Entry 5L1H (X-ray diffraction, 3.80 A resolution); this record covers chains C and D of the 4 polymer chains in the assembly.

[Chain C (and D)]
Name: Glutamate receptor 2
Source organism: Rattus norvegicus
Notes: fragment: with deletions of 397-398, 402-405, 566-587; chain D of this document is another copy of the same molecule, construct and numbering; everything in this record applies to it too
UniProtKB: P19491 (GRIA2_RAT); aligned in 2 segments with insertions or deletions, so no single offset holds: 10-544 ~ UniProt 25-565; 567-826 ~ UniProt 588-847
Sequence (803 residues; numbered 10 to 831; 19 numbers in that range are skipped by the numbering (no residue carries them; nothing is unmodelled there); the number before each row is that of its first residue):
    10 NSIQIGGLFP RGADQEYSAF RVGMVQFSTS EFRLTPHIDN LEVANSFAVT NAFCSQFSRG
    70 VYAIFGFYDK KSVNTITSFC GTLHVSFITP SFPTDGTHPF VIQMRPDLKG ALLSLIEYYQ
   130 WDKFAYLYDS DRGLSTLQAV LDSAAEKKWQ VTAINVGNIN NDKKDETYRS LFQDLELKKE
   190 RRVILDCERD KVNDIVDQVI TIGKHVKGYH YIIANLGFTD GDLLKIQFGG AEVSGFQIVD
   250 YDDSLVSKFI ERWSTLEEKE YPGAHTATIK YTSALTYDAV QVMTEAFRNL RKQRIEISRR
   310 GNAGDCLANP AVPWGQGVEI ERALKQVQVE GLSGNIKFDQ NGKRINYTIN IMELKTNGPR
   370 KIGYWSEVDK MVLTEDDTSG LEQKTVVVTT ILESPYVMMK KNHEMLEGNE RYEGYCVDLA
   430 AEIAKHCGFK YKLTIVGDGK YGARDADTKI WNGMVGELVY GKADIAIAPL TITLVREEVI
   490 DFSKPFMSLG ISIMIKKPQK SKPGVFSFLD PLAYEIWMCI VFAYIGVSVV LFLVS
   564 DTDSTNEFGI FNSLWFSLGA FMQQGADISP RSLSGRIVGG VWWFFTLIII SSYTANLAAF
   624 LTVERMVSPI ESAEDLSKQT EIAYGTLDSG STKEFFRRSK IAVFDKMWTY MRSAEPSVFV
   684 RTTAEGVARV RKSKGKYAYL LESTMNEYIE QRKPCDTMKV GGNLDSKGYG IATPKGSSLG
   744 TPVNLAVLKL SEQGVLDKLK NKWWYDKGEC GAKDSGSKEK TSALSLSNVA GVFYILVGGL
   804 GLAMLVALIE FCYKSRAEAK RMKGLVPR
Disordered / not traced: 564-572, 589-594, 817-831 (chain D: 564-572, 589-591, 817-831)
Cystine bridges: C63-C315, C718-C773
Glycans and other covalent adducts: N-acetylglucosamine (NAG) linked to N355
Sequence notes: engineered mutation E241 (Asn256 in P19491), D385 (Asn406 in P19491), Q392 (Asn413 in P19491), A589 (Cys610 in P19491); linker (564-566); cloning artifact (827-831)
Small-molecule neighbours: GYK ((8R)-5-(4-aminophenyl)-N,8-dimethyl-8,9-dihydro-2H,7H-[1,3]dioxolo[4,5-h][2,3]benzodiazepine-7-carboxamide): P512, S516, F517, D519, P520, Y616, L620, F623, S788, S790, N791
UniProt features mapped onto this chain:
  - glycosylation: N355 (N-linked (GlcNAc...) asparagine)
  - binding site (L-glutamate): S654, T655, E705
  - site: I633 (Crucial to convey clamshell closure to channel opening), R660 (Interaction with the cone snail toxin Con-ikot-ikot), K752 (Interaction with the cone snail toxin Con-ikot-ikot)
  - modified residue (Phosphoserine): S662, S696
  - lipidation: C815 (S-palmitoyl cysteine)
What the authors report for this chain:
  - binding site for GYK: S516, F517, D519, P520, S615, Y616, L620, F623, S788, N791
  - mutagenesis - D519A: increased binding to GYK
  - mutagenesis - S615A, F623A (IC50 = 153 +/- 8 uM), S788A: decreased binding to GYK

[How chain C and chain D interact]
Contacting residue pairs (114):
  N54(C) with S87(D), hydrogen bond
  S55(C) with N83(D); S87(D), hydrogen bond (backbone-side chain)
  F56(C) with S87(D), hydrogen bond (backbone-side chain); F88(D), hydrophobic; T91(D); C315(D)
  T59(C) with T59(D); F88(D)
  N60(C) with L316(D)
  C63(C) with L316(D), hydrophobic
  K80(C) with N83(D)
  N83(C) with S55(D), hydrogen bond (backbone-side chain); K80(D)
  S87(C) with N54(D), hydrogen bond; S55(D), hydrogen bond; F56(D), hydrogen bond (side chain-backbone)
  F88(C) with F56(D), hydrophobic; T59(D)
  T91(C) with F56(D)
  Y137(C) with Q147(D); D151(D)
  L143(C) with L143(D), hydrophobic; Q147(D)
  Q147(C) with Y137(D)
  L150(C) with L150(D), hydrophobic; A162(D)
  D151(C) with Y137(D); N164(D), hydrogen bond (side chain-backbone)
  A154(C) with T161(D); I163(D), hydrophobic
  T161(C) with A154(D)
  A162(C) with L150(D); D151(D)
  I163(C) with D151(D)
  N164(C) with Q147(D); D151(D), hydrogen bond (backbone-side chain)
  C315(C) with F56(D); L316(D), hydrophobic
  L316(C) with T59(D); N60(D); C63(D), hydrophobic; C315(D), hydrophobic
  N318(C) with N60(D)
  P520(C) with L787(D)
  L521(C) with L787(D), hydrophobic
  A522(C) with L787(D)
  E524(C) with L789(D)
  I525(C) with L787(D), hydrophobic; L789(D), hydrophobic; V792(D), hydrophobic
  C528(C) with F796(D)
  I529(C) with F796(D)
  A532(C) with L799(D), hydrophobic
  V539(C) with L803(D), hydrophobic
  L542(C) with M807(D), hydrophobic
  Q586(C) with Q586(D)
  Q587(C) with M585(D), hydrogen bond (side chain-backbone); Q586(D); Q587(D)
  G588(C) with M585(D)
  S595(C) with E813(D)
  L596(C) with F574(D); W578(D), hydrophobic; V809(D), hydrophobic; E813(D), hydrogen bond (backbone-side chain)
  S597(C) with A806(D), hydrogen bond (side chain-backbone); V809(D); A810(D), hydrogen bond (side chain-backbone); E813(D), hydrogen bond (backbone-side chain)
  R599(C) with W578(D); L581(D); G582(D)
  I600(C) with L581(D), hydrophobic; L805(D); A806(D), hydrophobic; V809(D), hydrophobic
  V601(C) with L803(D), hydrophobic; A806(D), hydrophobic
  G602(C) with M585(D)
  G603(C) with M585(D)
  V604(C) with I798(D); L799(D); G802(D)
  W605(C) with L799(D), hydrophobic
  W606(C) with T609(D)
  F607(C) with F584(D), hydrophobic
  F608(C) with V795(D); F796(D), hydrophobic; L799(D), hydrophobic
  L610(C) with I613(D), hydrophobic
  I611(C) with F517(D), hydrophobic; Y616(D); V795(D), hydrophobic
  S614(C) with Y616(D); T617(D), hydrogen bond
  S615(C) with L787(D)
  T617(C) with T617(D)
  A618(C) with T617(D); L620(D), hydrophobic; A621(D)
  N619(C) with L624(D); A786(D); L787(D)
  A622(C) with L624(D); T625(D); S785(D)
  F623(C) with S785(D); A786(D), hydrophobic
  T625(C) with T625(D)
  T643(C) with D777(D)
  E644(C) with S780(D); K781(D)
  S676(C) with K770(D)
Also at the interface, not in a pair above, chain C (76 interface residues in all): K79, T84, H107, L146, K187, A320, G535, V536, V543, I612, A621, V626, R675
Also at the interface, not in a pair above, chain D (69 interface residues in all): K79, T84, K157, D183, D314, A320, W526, S788

[In short]
Chain C and chain D form an interface of 76 and 69 residues respectively; the contacts include 15 hydrogen
bonds. Polar contacts include N54(C)-S87(D), S55(C)-S87(D) and F56(C)-S87(D). From the paper: a binding site
for GYK at S516(C), F517(C) and D519(C) among others; S615A, F623A and S788A of chain C reduce binding to GYK.
Chain C and chain D are both Glutamate receptor 2 (Rattus norvegicus); the structure, AMPA subtype ionotropic
glutamate receptor GluA2 in complex with noncompetitive inhibitor GYKI53655, was determined by X-ray
diffraction together with 5L1B, 5L1E, 5L1F and 5L1G from the same study.
